Entry 6PE4 (electron microscopy, 3.10 A resolution); this record covers chains A and D of the 16 polymer chains in the assembly.

# Chain A
Name: V-type proton ATPase subunit a, vacuolar isoform
Source organism: Saccharomyces cerevisiae (strain ATCC 204508 / S288c)
UniProtKB: P32563 (VPH1_YEAST); numbering as in UniProt (aligned over 1-840)
Amino-acid sequence (1012 residues; each row starts with the number of its first residue):
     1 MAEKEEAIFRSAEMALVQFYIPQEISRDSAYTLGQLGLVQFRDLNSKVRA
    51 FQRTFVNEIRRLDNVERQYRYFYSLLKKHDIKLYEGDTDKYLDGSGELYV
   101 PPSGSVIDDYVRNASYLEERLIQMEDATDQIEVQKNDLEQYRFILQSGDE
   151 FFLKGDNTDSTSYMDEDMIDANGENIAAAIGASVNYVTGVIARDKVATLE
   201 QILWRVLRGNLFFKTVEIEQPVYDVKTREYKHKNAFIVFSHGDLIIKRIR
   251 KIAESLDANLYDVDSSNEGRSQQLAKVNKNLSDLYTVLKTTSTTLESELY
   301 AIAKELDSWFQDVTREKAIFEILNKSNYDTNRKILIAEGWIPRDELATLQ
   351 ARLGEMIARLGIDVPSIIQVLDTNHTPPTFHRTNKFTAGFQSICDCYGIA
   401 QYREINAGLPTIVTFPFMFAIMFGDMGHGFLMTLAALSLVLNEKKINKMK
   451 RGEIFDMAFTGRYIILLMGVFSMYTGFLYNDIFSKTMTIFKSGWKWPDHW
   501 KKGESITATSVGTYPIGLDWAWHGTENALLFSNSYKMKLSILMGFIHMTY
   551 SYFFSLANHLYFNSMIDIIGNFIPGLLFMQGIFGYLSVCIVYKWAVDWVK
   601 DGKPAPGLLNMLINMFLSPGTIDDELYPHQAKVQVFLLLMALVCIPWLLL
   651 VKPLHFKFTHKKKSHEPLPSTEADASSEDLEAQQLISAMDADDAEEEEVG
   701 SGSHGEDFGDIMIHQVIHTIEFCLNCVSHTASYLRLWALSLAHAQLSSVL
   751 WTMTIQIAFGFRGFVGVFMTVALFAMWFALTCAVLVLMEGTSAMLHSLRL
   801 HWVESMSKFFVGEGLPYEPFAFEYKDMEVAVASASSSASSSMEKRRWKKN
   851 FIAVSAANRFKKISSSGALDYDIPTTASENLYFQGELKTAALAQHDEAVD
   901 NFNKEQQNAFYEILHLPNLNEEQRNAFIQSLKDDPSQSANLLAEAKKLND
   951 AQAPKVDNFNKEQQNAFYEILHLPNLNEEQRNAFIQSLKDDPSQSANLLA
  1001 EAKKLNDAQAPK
Unresolved in the structure: 1-2, 156-183, 660-706, 836-1012
Differences from the reference sequence: expression tag (841-1012)
Swiss-Prot annotation at these positions:
  - modified residue: Ala2 (N-acetylalanine)
  - mutagenesis: Asp425 (D425N: Reduces assembly of V-ATPase complexes and reduces ATPase activity of the assembled complexes), Lys538 (K538A: Reduces assembly of V-ATPase complexes), Lys593 (K593A: Reduces ATPase activity), Gln634 (Q634L: Reduces subunit stability), His729 (H729R: Reduces ATPase activity), Arg735 (R735L: Reduces subunit stability), Leu739 (L739S: Reduces ATPase activity), His743 (H743A/E/Y: Reduces ATPase activity), Leu746 (L746S: Reduces ATPase activity), Leu780 (L780S: Reduces assembly of V-ATPase complexes), Glu789 (E789A/D/H/Q: Abolishes ATPase activity and proton transport, but does not affect complex assembly), Leu800 (L800S: Reduces assembly of V-ATPase complexes), 4 further mutagenesis entries in UniProt

# Chain D
Name: V-type proton ATPase subunit d
Source organism: Saccharomyces cerevisiae (strain ATCC 204508 / S288c)
UniProtKB: P32366 (VA0D_YEAST); residue numbers follow UniProt; this construct covers 1-345
Amino-acid sequence (345 residues; each row starts with the number of its first residue):
     1 MEGVYFNIDNGFIEGVVRGYRNGLLSNNQYINLTQCDTLEDLKLQLSSTD
    51 YGNFLSSVSSESLTTSLIQEYASSKLYHEFNYIRDQSSGSTRKFMDYITY
   101 GYMIDNVALMITGTIHDRDKGEILQRCHPLGWFDTLPTLSVATDLESLYE
   151 TVLVDTPLAPYFKNCFDTAEELDDMNIEIIRNKLYKAYLEDFYNFVTEEI
   201 PEPAKECMQTLLGFEADRRSINIALNSLQSSDIDPDLKSDLLPNIGKLYP
   251 LATFHLAQAQDFEGVRAALANVYEYRGFLETGNLEDHFYQLEMELCRDAF
   301 TQQFAISTVWAWMKSKEQEVRNITWIAECIAQNQRERINNYISVY
Swiss-Prot annotation at these positions:
  - modified residue: Met1 (N-acetylmethionine)

# How chain A and chain D interact
Pairs across the interface - 24 pairs, chain A then chain D:
  Arg49(A) with Asn32(D), hydrogen bond; Gln35(D); Gln45(D)
  Ala50(A) with Gln45(D)
  Phe51(A) with Gln35(D); Cys36(D), hydrophobic; Asp41(D); Leu44(D), hydrophobic; Gln45(D)
  Arg60(A) with Asp41(D), salt bridge; Leu44(D)
  Arg67(A) with Ser57(D); Val58(D)
  Arg205(A) with Glu150(D); Thr151(D), hydrogen bond (side chain-backbone); Asp155(D), salt bridge
  Lys251(A) with Ser140(D), hydrogen bond (side chain-backbone); Val141(D)
  Glu254(A) with Lys120(D)
  Ser255(A) with Lys120(D); Pro137(D); Thr138(D)
  Leu256(A) with Thr138(D)
  Ala834(A) with Asn53(D)
Also at the interface, not in a pair above, chain A (18 interface residues in all): Arg70, Lys195, Gln201, Ile202, Val206, Ile252, Ser835
Also at the interface, not in a pair above, chain D (26 interface residues in all): Ile31, Asp37, Glu40, Ser56, Ser59, Asp134, Thr135, Val152, Val154

# In short
The interface between chain A and chain D involves 18 residues on one side and 26 on the other, with 3
hydrogen bonds and 2 salt bridges. Among the polar pairs are Arg60(A)-Asp41(D), Arg205(A)-Asp155(D) and
Arg49(A)-Asn32(D). UniProt lists 16 mutagenesis sites on chain A.
Here chain A is V-type proton ATPase subunit a, vacuolar isoform and chain D is V-type proton ATPase subunit
d, both from Saccharomyces cerevisiae (strain ATCC 204508 / S288c). Entry 6PE4 (Yeast Vo motor in complex with
1 VopQ molecule) was determined by electron microscopy, deposited together with 6PE5.
